3PJT - chains A and B; structure by X-ray diffraction, 2.52 A resolution.

== Chain A (and B) ==
Name: Cyclic dimeric GMP binding protein
Organism: Pseudomonas fluorescens
Notes: chain B of this document is another copy of the same molecule, construct and numbering; everything in this record applies to it too
UniProt: Q3KK31 (Q3KK31_PSEPF); numbering as in UniProt (aligned over 400-648)
Amino-acid sequence (249 residues; row label = number of the first residue in the row):
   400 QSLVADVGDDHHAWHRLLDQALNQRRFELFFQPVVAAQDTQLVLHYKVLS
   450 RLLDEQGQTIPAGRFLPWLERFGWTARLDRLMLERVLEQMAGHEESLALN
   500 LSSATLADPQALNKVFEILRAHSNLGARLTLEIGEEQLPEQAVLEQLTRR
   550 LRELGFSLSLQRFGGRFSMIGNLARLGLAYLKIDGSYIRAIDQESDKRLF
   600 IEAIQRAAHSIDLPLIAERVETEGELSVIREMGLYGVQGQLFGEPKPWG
Unresolved in the structure: 400-408
Residues lining bound ligands: c-di-GMP (C2E; 9,9'-[(2R,3R,3aS,5S,7aR,9R,10R,10aS,12S,14aR)-3,5,10,12-tetrahydroxy-5,12-dioxidooctahydro-2H,7H-difuro[3,2-d:3',2'-j][1,3,7,9,2,8]tetraoxadiphosphacyclododecine-2,9-diyl]bis(2-amino-1,9-dihydro-6H-purin-6-one)): Gln431, Lys446, Val447, Leu448, Ser449, Arg450, Pro460, Ala461, Gly462, Leu465, Leu477, Asp478, Met481, Leu498, Asn499, Leu500, Ser501, Gln560, Arg561, Arg588, Glu617, Arg618, Val619, Glu620, Gln637, Gly638, Gln639, Pro644
What the authors report for this chain:
  - binding site for c-di-GMP: Arg450
  - conformationally variable residues (side-chain flip): Phe566
  - self-association interface (contacts with another copy of this molecule): Phe566, Ala602
  - mutagenesis - A602E: decreased binding to c-di-GMP
  - mutagenesis - A602E: decreased signaling

== How chain A and chain B interact ==
Contacting residue pairs (25):
  Phe566(A) - Phe566(B)  hydrophobic
  Phe566(A) - Phe599(B)  hydrophobic
  Phe566(A) - Ala602(B)  hydrophobic
  Ser567(A) - Tyr586(B)
  Ser567(A) - Phe599(B)
  Ile569(A) - Leu598(B)
  Ile569(A) - Phe599(B)
  Gly570(A) - Asp595(B)
  Asn571(A) - Asp595(B)  hydrogen bond
  Arg574(A) - Asp595(B)  salt bridge
  Tyr586(A) - Ser567(B)
  Asp595(A) - Gly570(B)
  Asp595(A) - Asn571(B)  hydrogen bond
  Asp595(A) - Arg574(B)  salt bridge
  Leu598(A) - Ile569(B)  hydrophobic
  Leu598(A) - Gly570(B)
  Leu598(A) - Ala606(B)  hydrophobic
  Leu598(A) - Ser609(B)
  Phe599(A) - Phe566(B)  hydrophobic
  Phe599(A) - Ser567(B)
  Phe599(A) - Ile569(B)
  Ala602(A) - Phe566(B)  hydrophobic
  Arg605(A) - Arg605(B)
  Ala606(A) - Leu598(B)  hydrophobic
  Ser609(A) - Leu598(B)
Also at the interface, not in a pair above, chain A (15 interface residues in all): Ile610
Also at the interface, not in a pair above, chain B (15 interface residues in all): Ile610
From the paper, about this interface:
  - hot spots on chain A (mutagenesis) - A602E: abolished binding to another copy of this molecule

== Overview ==
Chain A and chain B each contribute 15 residues to their interface; the contacts include 2 hydrogen bonds and
2 salt bridges. Polar pairs include Arg574(A)-Asp595(B) and Asn571(A)-Asp595(B). Chain A binds c-di-GMP. The
paper reports a binding site for c-di-GMP at Arg450(A); A602E of chain A reduces binding to c-di-GMP.
Both chains are Cyclic dimeric GMP binding protein (Pseudomonas fluorescens). Entry 3PJT (Structure of
Pseudomonas fluorescence LapD EAL domain complexed with c-di-GMP, C2221) was determined by X-ray diffraction,
deposited together with 3PJV, 3PJW and 3PJX.
